PDB entry 6ZPE | X-ray diffraction, 1.58 A resolution | chain A

[Chain A]
Protein: Replicase polyprotein 1ab
Source organism: Severe acute respiratory syndrome coronavirus 2
Notes: EC 3.4.19.12, 3.4.22.-, 3.4.22.69, 2.7.7.48, 3.6.4.12, 3.6.4.13, 3.1.13.-, 3.1.-.-, 2.1.1.-
UniProt: P0DTD1 (R1AB_SARS2); residues 10-131 here correspond to UniProt positions 4263-4384 (UniProt number = residue number + 4253)
Sequence (125 residues; numbered 7 to 131; the number before each row is that of its first residue):
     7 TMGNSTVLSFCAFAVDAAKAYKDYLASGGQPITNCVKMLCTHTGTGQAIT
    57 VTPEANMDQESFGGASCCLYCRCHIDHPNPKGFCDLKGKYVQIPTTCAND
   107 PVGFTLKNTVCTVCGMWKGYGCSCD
Unresolved in the structure: 131
Sequence notes: expression tag (7-9)
Metal / ion sites: Zn2+ site 1: C74, C77, H83, C90; Zn2+ site 2: C117, C120, C128, C130
Swiss-Prot annotation at these positions:
  - binding site (Zn(2+)): C74, C77, H83, C90, C117, C120, C128, C130
Reported in the primary citation:
  - Zn2+ coordination: C74, C77, H83, C90, C117, C120, C128, C130
  - conformationally variable residues (loop rearrangement): A32 to G35, N85 to G88

[In short]
C74, C77, H83 and C90 form the Zn2+ site 1. C117, C120, C128 and C130 coordinate Zn2+ site 2. From UniProt: 8
Zn2+-binding residues. From the paper: Zn2+ coordination by C74, C77 and H83 among others; conformational
variability at A32 and N85.
Chain A is Replicase polyprotein 1ab (Severe acute respiratory syndrome coronavirus 2); the structure,
Nonstructural protein 10 (nsp10) from SARS CoV-2, was determined by X-ray diffraction, deposited together with
6ZCT.
